9JFX - chains A and B of the 5 polymer chains in the assembly; structure by electron microscopy, 2.87 A resolution.

== Chain A ==
Molecule: Guanine nucleotide-binding protein G(s) subunit alpha isoforms short
Source organism: Homo sapiens
Reference sequence: P63092 (GNAS2_HUMAN); aligned in 2 segments with insertions or deletions, so no single offset holds: 5-195 ~ UniProt 5-64; 204-384 ~ UniProt 204-394
Sequence (262 residues; numbered -8 to 384; 131 numbers in that range are skipped by the numbering (no residue carries them; nothing is unmodelled there); the number before each row is that of its first residue; numbers below 1 keep their minus sign (Met-8 is residue -8)):
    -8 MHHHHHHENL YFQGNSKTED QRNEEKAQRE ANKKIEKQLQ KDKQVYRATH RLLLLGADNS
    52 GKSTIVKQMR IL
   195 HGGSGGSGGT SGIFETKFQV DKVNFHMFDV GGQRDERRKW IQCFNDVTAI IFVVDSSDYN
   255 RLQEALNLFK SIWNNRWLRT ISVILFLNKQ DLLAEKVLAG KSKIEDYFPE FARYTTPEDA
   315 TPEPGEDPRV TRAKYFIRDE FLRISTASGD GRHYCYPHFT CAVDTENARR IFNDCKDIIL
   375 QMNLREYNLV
Disordered / not traced: -8 to 8, 195-204
Construct notes: initiating methionine (-8); expression tag (-7 to 4); engineered mutation Asp49 (Gly in P63092), Asn50 (Glu in P63092), Asp249 (Ala in P63092), Asp252 (Ser in P63092), Ala362 (Ile372 in P63092), Ile365 (Val375 in P63092), Lys370 (Arg380 in P63092), Leu374 (Gln384 in P63092), Gln375 (Arg385 in P63092), Asn377 (His387 in P63092), Glu380 (Gln390 in P63092), Asn382 (Glu392 in P63092), Val384 (Leu394 in P63092); linker (196-203)

== Chain B ==
Molecule: Guanine nucleotide-binding protein G(I)/G(S)/G(T) subunit beta-1
Source organism: Homo sapiens
Reference sequence: P62873 (GBB1_HUMAN); residue numbers follow UniProt; this construct covers 2-340
Sequence (346 residues; each row starts with the number of its first residue; numbers below 1 keep their minus sign (Ile-5 is residue -5)):
    -5 IGRARGFSEL DQLRQEAEQL KNQIRDARKA CADATLSQIT NNIDPVGRIQ MRTRRTLRGH
    55 LAKIYAMHWG TDSRLLVSAS QDGKLIIWDS YTTNKVHAIP LRSSWVMTCA YAPSGNYVAC
   115 GGLDNICSIY NLKTREGNVR VSRELAGHTG YLSCCRFLDD NQIVTSSGDT TCALWDIETG
   175 QQTTTFTGHT GDVMSLSLAP DTRLFVSGAC DASAKLWDVR EGMCRQTFTG HESDINAICF
   235 FPNGNAFATG SDDATCRLFD LRADQELMTY SHDNIICGIT SVSFSKSGRL LLAGYDDFNC
   295 NVWDALKADR AGVLAGHDNR VSCLGVTDDG MAVATGSWDS FLKIWN
Disordered / not traced: -5 to 2
Construct notes: expression tag (-5 to 1)
Curated features (UniProtKB/Swiss-Prot):
  - modified residue: Ser2 (N-acetylserine), His266 (Phosphohistidine)
  - natural variant: Leu30 (L30F: In MRD42; uncertain significance), Arg52 (R52G: In MRD42), Gly64 (G64V: In MRD42), Asp76 (D76E: In MRD42; D76G: In MRD42), Gly77 (G77S: In MRD42), Lys78 (K78R: In MRD42), Ile80 (I80N: In MRD42; I80T: In MRD42), His91 (H91R: In MRD42; uncertain significance), Ala92 (A92T: In MRD42), Pro94 (P94S: In MRD42), Leu95 (L95P: In MRD42), Arg96 (R96L: In MRD42), 5 further natural variant entries in UniProt

== Interface between chain A and chain B ==
Pairs across the interface (42; chain A residue first):
  Gln19(A) - Thr86(B)  hydrogen bond
  Gln19(A) - Asn88(B)  hydrogen bond
  Asn23(A) - Asn88(B)
  Asn23(A) - Lys89(B)  hydrogen bond (side chain-backbone)
  Ile26(A) - Lys89(B)
  Ile26(A) - Val90(B)
  Ile26(A) - His91(B)
  Ile26(A) - Ala92(B)  hydrophobic
  Glu27(A) - Lys89(B)  salt bridge
  Leu30(A) - Gly53(B)
  Leu30(A) - Lys89(B)
  Asp33(A) - Lys78(B)  salt bridge
  Lys34(A) - Leu55(B)
  Tyr37(A) - Leu55(B)  hydrophobic
  Tyr37(A) - Ala56(B)
  Ile207(A) - Leu117(B)
  Phe222(A) - Trp99(B)  hydrophobic
  Gly226(A) - Thr143(B)
  Gln227(A) - Leu117(B)
  Gln227(A) - Asn119(B)
  Gln227(A) - Gly144(B)
  Gln227(A) - Tyr145(B)  hydrogen bond (side chain-backbone)
  Arg228(A) - Gly162(B)
  Arg228(A) - Asp186(B)  salt bridge
  Arg232(A) - Cys204(B)
  Arg232(A) - Asp228(B)  salt bridge
  Lys233(A) - Tyr145(B)
  Lys233(A) - Met188(B)
  Lys233(A) - Cys204(B)
  Lys233(A) - Asp228(B)  salt bridge
  Lys233(A) - Asp246(B)  salt bridge
  Gln236(A) - Arg314(B)  hydrogen bond
  Cys237(A) - Lys57(B)
  Cys237(A) - Tyr59(B)
  Cys237(A) - Gln75(B)
  Cys237(A) - Met101(B)  hydrophobic
  Phe238(A) - Trp99(B)  hydrophobic
  Asn239(A) - Lys57(B)
  Asn239(A) - Trp332(B)
  Arg270(A) - Asp290(B)
  Trp271(A) - Asp290(B)
  Trp271(A) - Arg314(B)
Interface residues without a listed pair, chain A (27 interface residues in all): Glu16, Ala22, Ser205, Glu230, Trp234, Asp240
Interface residues without a listed pair, chain B (37 interface residues in all): Asp76, Ile80, Asp83, Thr87, Asp118, Asp163, Thr164, Phe292

== In short ==
The interface between chain A and chain B involves 27 residues on one side and 37 on the other; the contacts
include 5 hydrogen bonds and 6 salt bridges. Polar pairs include Glu27(A)-Lys89(B), Asp33(A)-Lys78(B) and
Arg228(A)-Asp186(B).
Chain A is Guanine nucleotide-binding protein G(s) subunit alpha isoforms short and chain B is Guanine
nucleotide-binding protein G(I)/G(S)/G(T) subunit beta-1, both from Homo sapiens; the structure, Cryo-EM
structure of GPR4 complexed with miniGs/q in pH7.5, was determined by electron microscopy together with 8ZCE,
8ZCF, 9JFT, 9JFV, 9JFW, 9JFZ, 9JHP and 9LGM from the same study.
